4F1V - chain A; structure by X-ray diffraction, 0.88 A resolution.

[Chain A]
Molecule: Putative alkaline phosphatase
Source organism: Pseudomonas fluorescens
UniProtKB: C3K8K1 (C3K8K1_PSEFS); residues 1001-1370 here correspond to UniProt positions 25-394 (UniProt number = residue number - 976)
Amino-acid sequence (381 residues; each row starts with the number of its first residue):
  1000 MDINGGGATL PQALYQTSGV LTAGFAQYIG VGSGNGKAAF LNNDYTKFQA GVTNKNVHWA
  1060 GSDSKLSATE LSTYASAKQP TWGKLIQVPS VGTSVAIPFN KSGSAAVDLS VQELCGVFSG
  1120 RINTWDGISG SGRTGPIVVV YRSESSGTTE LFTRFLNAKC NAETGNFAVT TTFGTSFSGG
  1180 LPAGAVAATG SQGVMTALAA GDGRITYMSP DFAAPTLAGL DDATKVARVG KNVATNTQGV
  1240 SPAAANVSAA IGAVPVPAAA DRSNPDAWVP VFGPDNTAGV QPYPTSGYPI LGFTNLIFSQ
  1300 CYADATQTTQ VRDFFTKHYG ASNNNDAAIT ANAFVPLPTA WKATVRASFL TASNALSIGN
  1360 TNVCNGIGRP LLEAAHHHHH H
Unresolved in the structure: 1372-1380
Differences from the reference sequence: expression tag (1000, 1371-1380)
Cystine bridges: Cys1114-Cys1159, Cys1300-Cys1363
Ligand contacts: hydrogenphosphate ion (PI): Ala1007, Thr1008, Leu1009, Pro1010, Gly1031, Ser1032, Asp1062, Arg1141, Ser1144, Ser1145, Gly1146, Thr1147

[Overview]
Chain A binds hydrogenphosphate ion.
Chain A is Putative alkaline phosphatase (Pseudomonas fluorescens); the structure, Subatomic resolution
structure of a high affinity periplasmic phosphate-binding protein (PfluDING) bound with phosphate at pH ...,
was determined by X-ray diffraction, deposited together with 4F18, 4F19 and 4F1U.
